Entry 9ASH (electron microscopy, 2.58 A resolution); this record covers chains B and R of the 13 polymer chains in the assembly.

[Chain B]
Name: CRISPR-associated protein Csm4
Source organism: Lactococcus lactis subsp. lactis
Reference sequence: L0CFH1 (L0CFH1_LACLL); numbering as in UniProt (aligned over 1-297)
Amino-acid sequence (297 residues; each row starts with the number of its first residue):
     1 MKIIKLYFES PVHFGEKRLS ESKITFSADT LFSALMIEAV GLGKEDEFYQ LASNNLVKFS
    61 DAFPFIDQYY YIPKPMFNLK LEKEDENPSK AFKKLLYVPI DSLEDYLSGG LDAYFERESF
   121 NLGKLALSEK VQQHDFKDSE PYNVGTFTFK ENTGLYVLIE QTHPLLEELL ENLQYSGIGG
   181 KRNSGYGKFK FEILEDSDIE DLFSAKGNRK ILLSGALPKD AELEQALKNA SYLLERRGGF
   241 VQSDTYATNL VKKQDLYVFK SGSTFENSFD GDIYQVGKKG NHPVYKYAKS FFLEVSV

[Chain R]
Molecule: Crispr RNA
Sequence (37 nucleotides; each row starts with the number of its first residue):
     1 ACGAGAACGC AGCACCAGCU GUCCAACCUG AAGAAGA

[How chain B and chain R interact]
Pairs across the interface (62; chain B residue first):
  His13(B) - A4(R)  salt bridge to the phosphate
  Gly15(B) - G3(R)  sugar contact
  Gly15(B) - A4(R)  hydrogen bond to the phosphate
  Glu16(B) - G3(R)  base contact
  Lys17(B) - G3(R)  hydrogen bond to the sugar
  Arg18(B) - G3(R)  sugar contact
  Leu19(B) - A7(R)  base contact
  Asp29(B) - G3(R)  phosphate contact
  Thr30(B) - C2(R)  phosphate contact
  Thr30(B) - G3(R)  hydrogen bond to the phosphate
  Ser33(B) - C2(R)  hydrogen bond to the phosphate
  Ala34(B) - C2(R)  base contact
  Met36(B) - A1(R)  sugar contact
  Ile37(B) - A1(R)  sugar contact
  Ile37(B) - C2(R)  base contact
  Val40(B) - A1(R)  base contact
  Glu45(B) - A1(R)  base contact
  Glu129(B) - G9(R)  sugar contact
  Lys130(B) - G9(R)  phosphate contact
  Val131(B) - A7(R)  hydrogen bond to the sugar
  Val131(B) - C8(R)  sugar contact
  Val131(B) - G9(R)  hydrogen bond to the phosphate
  Gln132(B) - A7(R)  base contact
  Gln132(B) - C8(R)  phosphate contact
  Gln133(B) - C8(R)  hydrogen bond to the phosphate
  Gln133(B) - C10(R)  sugar contact
  Ser139(B) - C10(R)  base contact
  Glu140(B) - A7(R)  base contact
  Pro141(B) - G9(R)  base contact
  Tyr142(B) - A7(R)  stacking on the base
  Leu173(B) - C2(R)  base contact
  Gly177(B) - C2(R)  hydrogen bond to the base
  Ile178(B) - C2(R)  base contact
  Gly179(B) - C2(R)  hydrogen bond to the base
  Gly180(B) - A4(R)  phosphate contact
  Gly180(B) - G5(R)  phosphate contact
  Lys181(B) - G5(R)  phosphate contact
  Lys181(B) - A6(R)  base contact
  Lys181(B) - A7(R)  hydrogen bond to the base
  Arg182(B) - C2(R)  base contact
  Arg182(B) - G5(R)  phosphate contact
  Asn183(B) - A6(R)  hydrogen bond to the phosphate
  Arg236(B) - G3(R)  hydrogen bond to the base
  Gly238(B) - G3(R)  base contact
  Gly239(B) - G3(R)  base contact
  Phe240(B) - C2(R)  phosphate contact
  Phe240(B) - G3(R)  base contact
  Phe240(B) - A4(R)  base contact
  Val241(B) - A1(R)  sugar contact
  Val241(B) - C2(R)  phosphate contact
  Gln242(B) - A1(R)  sugar contact
  Gln242(B) - C2(R)  hydrogen bond to the phosphate
  Gln242(B) - A4(R)  hydrogen bond to the sugar
  Ser243(B) - A1(R)  sugar contact
  Leu250(B) - A4(R)  base contact
  Leu250(B) - G5(R)  base contact
  Lys252(B) - G3(R)  hydrogen bond to the base
  Lys253(B) - C2(R)  salt bridge to the phosphate
  His282(B) - A1(R)  stacking on the base
  Pro283(B) - A1(R)  base contact
  Val284(B) - A1(R)  phosphate contact
  Tyr285(B) - A1(R)  hydrogen bond to the phosphate
Interface residues without a listed pair, chain B (50 interface residues in all): Phe14, Ser27, Glu38, Ser176, Lys286

[Summary]
50 residues of chain B face 10 of chain R across their interface, with 16 hydrogen bonds, 2 salt bridges and 2
aromatic stacking contacts. Polar pairs include Gly177(B)-C2(R), Gly179(B)-C2(R) and Lys181(B)-A7(R).
Here chain B is CRISPR-associated protein Csm4 (Lactococcus lactis subsp. lactis) and chain R is Crispr RNA.
Entry 9ASH (Cryo-EM structure of the active Lactococcus lactis Csm bound to target in post-cleavage stage) was
determined by electron microscopy (same publication as 9ASI).
